Entry 6M7V (X-ray diffraction, 3.06 A resolution); this record covers chains A and T of the 3 polymer chains in the assembly.

== Chain A ==
Protein: DNA polymerase eta
Source organism: Homo sapiens
Notes: EC 2.7.7.7
UniProt: Q9Y253 (POLH_HUMAN); residues 1-432 here = UniProt positions 1-432
Chain sequence (435 residues; numbered -2 to 432; the number before each row is that of its first residue; numbers below 1 keep their minus sign (Gly-2 is residue -2)):
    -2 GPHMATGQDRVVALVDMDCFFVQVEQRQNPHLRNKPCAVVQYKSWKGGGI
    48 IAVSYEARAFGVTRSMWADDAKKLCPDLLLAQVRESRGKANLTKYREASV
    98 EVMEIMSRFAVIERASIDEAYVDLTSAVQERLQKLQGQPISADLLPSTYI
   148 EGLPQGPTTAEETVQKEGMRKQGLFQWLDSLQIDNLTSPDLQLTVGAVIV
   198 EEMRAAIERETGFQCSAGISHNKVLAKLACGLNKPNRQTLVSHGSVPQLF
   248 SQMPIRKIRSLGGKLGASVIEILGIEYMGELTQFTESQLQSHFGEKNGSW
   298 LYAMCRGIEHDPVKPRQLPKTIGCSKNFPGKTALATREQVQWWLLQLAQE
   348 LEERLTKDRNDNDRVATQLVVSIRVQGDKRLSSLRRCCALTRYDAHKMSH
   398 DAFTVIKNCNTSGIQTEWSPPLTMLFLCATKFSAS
Disordered / not traced: -2 to -1, 154-162, 431-432
Construct notes: expression tag (-2 to 0)
Ion coordination: Mn2+ site 1: Asp13, Met14, Asp115 (together with DZ4); Mn2+ site 2: Asp13, Asp115, Glu116 (together with DZ4) (shared with 1 residue of chain P); Ni2+: Asp181, His289, His393, His397
Residues lining bound ligands: DZ4 (2'-deoxy-5'-O-[(R)-hydroxy{[(R)-hydroxy(phosphonooxy)phosphoryl]amino}phosphoryl]adenosine): Asp13, Met14, Asp15, Cys16, Phe17, Phe18, Ile48, Ala49, Tyr52, Arg55, Arg61, Ile114, Asp115, Glu116
Swiss-Prot annotation at these positions:
  - binding site (Mg(2+)): Asp13, Met14, Asp115, Glu116
  - binding site (Mn(2+)): Asp13, Met14, Asp115, Glu116
  - binding site (a 2'-deoxyribonucleoside 5'-triphosphate): Arg61
  - natural variant: Val37 (deletion: In XPV), Leu75 (deletion: In XPV), Arg93 (R93P: In XPV), Arg111 (R111H: In XPV), Thr122 (T122P: In XPV), Gly153 (G153D: In a breast cancer sample), Thr191 (T191P: In XPV), Gly263 (G263V: In XPV), Val266 (V266D: In XPV), Gly295 (G295R: In XPV), Arg361 (R361S: In XPV)
  - mutagenesis: Tyr52 (Y52A/F: Reduces DNA polymerase activity; Y52E: Reduces DNA polymerase activity. Increases fidelity of replication and reduces translesion bypass), Arg61 (R61A: Reduces enzymatic activity by two-thirds), Ser62 (S62G: Increased DNA polymerase activity and translesion bypass compared to wild-type), Ala68 (A68S/V: Severe reduction in thymine dimer translesion bypass), Asn324 to Pro326 (Reduces binding to chromatin and to monoubiquitinated PCNA. Abolishes binding to monoubiquitinated PCNA; when associated with 705-E--H-713 Del)

== Chain T ==
Molecule: 9-nt DNA strand
Sequence (9 nucleotides; each row starts with the number of its first residue):
     4 XCTCACACT
Modified residues: 02I ((6S,7S,8S,10R)-4-amino-8-hydroxy-7,8,9,10-tetrahydro-6H-7,10-epoxyazepino[1,2-e]purin-6-yl dihydrogen phosphate) at position 4

== How chain A and chain T interact ==
Pairs across the interface - 21 pairs, chain A then chain T:
  Lys86(A) with DC5(T), phosphate contact; DT6(T), phosphate contact
  Arg93(A) with DT6(T), sugar contact
  Lys293(A) with DA10(T), hydrogen bond to the phosphate; DC11(T), salt bridge to the phosphate
  Lys311(A) with DA8(T), hydrogen bond to the phosphate; DC9(T), salt bridge to the phosphate
  Pro316(A) with DA8(T), phosphate contact
  Lys317(A) with DA8(T), hydrogen bond to the phosphate; DC9(T), phosphate contact
  Thr318(A) with DA8(T), hydrogen bond to the phosphate
  Gly320(A) with DT6(T), phosphate contact; DC7(T), hydrogen bond to the phosphate
  Cys321(A) with DT6(T), phosphate contact
  Ser322(A) with DC5(T), sugar contact; DT6(T), hydrogen bond to the phosphate
  Lys323(A) with DC5(T), salt bridge to the phosphate
  Asn324(A) with 02I_4(T), hydrogen bond to the phosphate; DC5(T), hydrogen bond to the phosphate
  Arg351(A) with DT6(T), phosphate contact; DC7(T), salt bridge to the phosphate
Also at the interface, not in a pair above, chain A (18 interface residues in all): Tyr39, Gly85, Gln314, Leu315, Ile319

== In short ==
18 residues of chain A face 8 of chain T across their interface; the contacts include 8 hydrogen bonds and 4
salt bridges. Among the polar pairs are Lys293(A)-DA10(T), Lys311(A)-DA8(T) and Lys317(A)-DA8(T). Bound to
chain A: compound DZ4.
Here chain A is DNA polymerase eta (Homo sapiens) and chain T is a 9-nt DNA strand. Entry 6M7V (Human DNA
polymerase eta extension complex with cdA at the -1 position) was determined by X-ray diffraction together
with 6M7O, 6M7P, 6M7T and 6M7U from the same study.
